6E3K - chains B and C of the 6 polymer chains in the assembly; structure by X-ray diffraction, 3.25 A resolution.

[Chain B]
Molecule: Interferon gamma
Source organism: Homo sapiens
UniProt: P01579 (IFNG_HUMAN); residues 1-133 here correspond to UniProt positions 24-156 (UniProt number = residue number + 23)
Amino-acid sequence (148 residues; each row starts with the number of its first residue; numbers below 1 keep their minus sign (Gly-3 is residue -3)):
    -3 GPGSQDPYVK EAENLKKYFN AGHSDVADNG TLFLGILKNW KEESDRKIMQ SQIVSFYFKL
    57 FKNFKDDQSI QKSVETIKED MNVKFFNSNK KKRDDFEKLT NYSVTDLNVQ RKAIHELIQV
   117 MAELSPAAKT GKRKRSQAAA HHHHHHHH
Not modelled in the structure: -3 to -2, 125-144
Sequence notes: expression tag (-3 to 0, 134-144)
Covalent attachments: N-acetylglucosamine (NAG) linked to Asn25
Reported in the primary citation:
  - mutagenesis - K74A/E75Y/N83R (up to 100 uM): abolished binding to Interferon gamma receptor 2

[Chain C]
Molecule: Interferon gamma receptor 1
Source organism: Homo sapiens
UniProt: P15260 (INGR1_HUMAN); residues 1-229 here correspond to UniProt positions 18-246 (UniProt number = residue number + 17)
Amino-acid sequence (242 residues; each row starts with the number of its first residue; numbers below 1 keep their minus sign (Gly-1 is residue -1)):
    -1 GSEMGTADLG PSSVPTPTNV TIESYNMNPI VYWEYQIMPQ VPVFTVEVKN YGVKNSEWID
    59 ACINISHHYC NISDHVGDPS NSLWVRVKAR VGQKESAYAK SEEFAVCRDG KIGPPKLDIR
   119 KEEKQIMIDI FHPSVFVNGD EQEVDYDPET ICYIRVYNVY VRKNGSEIKY KILTQNEDDC
   179 DEIRCQLAIP VSSLNSQYCV SAEGVLNVWG VTTEKSKEVC ITIFNSSIKG SAAAHHHHHH
   239 HH
Not modelled in the structure: -1 to 10, 138-143, 224-240
Sequence notes: expression tag (-1 to 0, 230-240); engineered mutation Ile149 (Thr166 in P15260), Lys161 (Met178 in P15260), Lys167 (Gln184 in P15260), Asn174 (Lys191 in P15260), Arg182 (Gln199 in P15260), Asn205 (His222 in P15260)
Cystine bridges: Cys60-Cys68, Cys105-Cys150, Cys178-Cys183, Cys197-Cys218
Covalent attachments: N-acetylglucosamine (NAG) linked to Asn17, Asn69

[How chain B and chain C interact]
Residue-residue contacts - 12 pairs, chain B then chain C:
  Lys108(B) - Tyr49(C)  hydrogen bond
  His111(B) - Tyr49(C)
  His111(B) - Ser80(C)  hydrogen bond
  His111(B) - Trp82(C)
  Glu112(B) - Tyr49(C)  hydrogen bond
  Ile114(B) - Val206(C)  hydrophobic
  Gln115(B) - Ser78(C)
  Gln115(B) - Asn79(C)  hydrogen bond
  Gln115(B) - Ile149(C)
  Ala118(B) - Val206(C)  hydrophobic
  Glu119(B) - Ile149(C)
  Ala124(B) - Gln173(C)
Also at the interface, not in a pair above, chain C (10 interface residues in all): Glu101, Trp207

[Summary]
8 residues of chain B and 10 residues of chain C are in contact, with 4 hydrogen bonds. Polar pairs include
Lys108(B)-Tyr49(C), His111(B)-Ser80(C) and Glu112(B)-Tyr49(C). N-acetylglucosamine is covalently linked to
Asn25(B). Covalently linked N-acetylglucosamine: at Asn17(C) and Asn69(C). From the paper: K74A/E75Y/N83R of
chain B abolish binding to Interferon gamma receptor 2.
Chain B is Interferon gamma and chain C is Interferon gamma receptor 1, both from Homo sapiens; the structure,
Interferon gamma signalling complex with IFNGR1 and IFNGR2, was determined by X-ray diffraction together with
6E3L from the same study.
